PDB entry 8QP9 | electron microscopy, 4.10 A resolution (low resolution: residue-level contacts below are approximate; hydrogen-bond / salt-bridge calls are withheld) | chains 5 and A of the 16 polymer chains in the assembly

# Chain 5
Molecule: U5 snRNA
Source organism: Homo sapiens
Sequence (117 nucleotides; numbered 1 to 117; the number before each row is that of its first residue):
     1 AUACUCUGGU UUCUCUUCAG AUCGCAUAAA UCUUUCGCCU UUUACUAAAG AUUUCCGUGG
    61 AGAGGAACAA CUCUGAGUCU UAACCCAAUU UUUUGAGGCC UUGCUUUGGC AAGGCUA
Disordered / not traced: 1-2, 39-43, 79-117

# Chain A
Name: Pre-mRNA-processing-splicing factor 8
Source organism: Homo sapiens
Reference sequence: Q6P2Q9 (PRP8_HUMAN); residue numbers follow UniProt; this construct covers 1-2335
Chain sequence (2335 residues; row label = number of the first residue in the row):
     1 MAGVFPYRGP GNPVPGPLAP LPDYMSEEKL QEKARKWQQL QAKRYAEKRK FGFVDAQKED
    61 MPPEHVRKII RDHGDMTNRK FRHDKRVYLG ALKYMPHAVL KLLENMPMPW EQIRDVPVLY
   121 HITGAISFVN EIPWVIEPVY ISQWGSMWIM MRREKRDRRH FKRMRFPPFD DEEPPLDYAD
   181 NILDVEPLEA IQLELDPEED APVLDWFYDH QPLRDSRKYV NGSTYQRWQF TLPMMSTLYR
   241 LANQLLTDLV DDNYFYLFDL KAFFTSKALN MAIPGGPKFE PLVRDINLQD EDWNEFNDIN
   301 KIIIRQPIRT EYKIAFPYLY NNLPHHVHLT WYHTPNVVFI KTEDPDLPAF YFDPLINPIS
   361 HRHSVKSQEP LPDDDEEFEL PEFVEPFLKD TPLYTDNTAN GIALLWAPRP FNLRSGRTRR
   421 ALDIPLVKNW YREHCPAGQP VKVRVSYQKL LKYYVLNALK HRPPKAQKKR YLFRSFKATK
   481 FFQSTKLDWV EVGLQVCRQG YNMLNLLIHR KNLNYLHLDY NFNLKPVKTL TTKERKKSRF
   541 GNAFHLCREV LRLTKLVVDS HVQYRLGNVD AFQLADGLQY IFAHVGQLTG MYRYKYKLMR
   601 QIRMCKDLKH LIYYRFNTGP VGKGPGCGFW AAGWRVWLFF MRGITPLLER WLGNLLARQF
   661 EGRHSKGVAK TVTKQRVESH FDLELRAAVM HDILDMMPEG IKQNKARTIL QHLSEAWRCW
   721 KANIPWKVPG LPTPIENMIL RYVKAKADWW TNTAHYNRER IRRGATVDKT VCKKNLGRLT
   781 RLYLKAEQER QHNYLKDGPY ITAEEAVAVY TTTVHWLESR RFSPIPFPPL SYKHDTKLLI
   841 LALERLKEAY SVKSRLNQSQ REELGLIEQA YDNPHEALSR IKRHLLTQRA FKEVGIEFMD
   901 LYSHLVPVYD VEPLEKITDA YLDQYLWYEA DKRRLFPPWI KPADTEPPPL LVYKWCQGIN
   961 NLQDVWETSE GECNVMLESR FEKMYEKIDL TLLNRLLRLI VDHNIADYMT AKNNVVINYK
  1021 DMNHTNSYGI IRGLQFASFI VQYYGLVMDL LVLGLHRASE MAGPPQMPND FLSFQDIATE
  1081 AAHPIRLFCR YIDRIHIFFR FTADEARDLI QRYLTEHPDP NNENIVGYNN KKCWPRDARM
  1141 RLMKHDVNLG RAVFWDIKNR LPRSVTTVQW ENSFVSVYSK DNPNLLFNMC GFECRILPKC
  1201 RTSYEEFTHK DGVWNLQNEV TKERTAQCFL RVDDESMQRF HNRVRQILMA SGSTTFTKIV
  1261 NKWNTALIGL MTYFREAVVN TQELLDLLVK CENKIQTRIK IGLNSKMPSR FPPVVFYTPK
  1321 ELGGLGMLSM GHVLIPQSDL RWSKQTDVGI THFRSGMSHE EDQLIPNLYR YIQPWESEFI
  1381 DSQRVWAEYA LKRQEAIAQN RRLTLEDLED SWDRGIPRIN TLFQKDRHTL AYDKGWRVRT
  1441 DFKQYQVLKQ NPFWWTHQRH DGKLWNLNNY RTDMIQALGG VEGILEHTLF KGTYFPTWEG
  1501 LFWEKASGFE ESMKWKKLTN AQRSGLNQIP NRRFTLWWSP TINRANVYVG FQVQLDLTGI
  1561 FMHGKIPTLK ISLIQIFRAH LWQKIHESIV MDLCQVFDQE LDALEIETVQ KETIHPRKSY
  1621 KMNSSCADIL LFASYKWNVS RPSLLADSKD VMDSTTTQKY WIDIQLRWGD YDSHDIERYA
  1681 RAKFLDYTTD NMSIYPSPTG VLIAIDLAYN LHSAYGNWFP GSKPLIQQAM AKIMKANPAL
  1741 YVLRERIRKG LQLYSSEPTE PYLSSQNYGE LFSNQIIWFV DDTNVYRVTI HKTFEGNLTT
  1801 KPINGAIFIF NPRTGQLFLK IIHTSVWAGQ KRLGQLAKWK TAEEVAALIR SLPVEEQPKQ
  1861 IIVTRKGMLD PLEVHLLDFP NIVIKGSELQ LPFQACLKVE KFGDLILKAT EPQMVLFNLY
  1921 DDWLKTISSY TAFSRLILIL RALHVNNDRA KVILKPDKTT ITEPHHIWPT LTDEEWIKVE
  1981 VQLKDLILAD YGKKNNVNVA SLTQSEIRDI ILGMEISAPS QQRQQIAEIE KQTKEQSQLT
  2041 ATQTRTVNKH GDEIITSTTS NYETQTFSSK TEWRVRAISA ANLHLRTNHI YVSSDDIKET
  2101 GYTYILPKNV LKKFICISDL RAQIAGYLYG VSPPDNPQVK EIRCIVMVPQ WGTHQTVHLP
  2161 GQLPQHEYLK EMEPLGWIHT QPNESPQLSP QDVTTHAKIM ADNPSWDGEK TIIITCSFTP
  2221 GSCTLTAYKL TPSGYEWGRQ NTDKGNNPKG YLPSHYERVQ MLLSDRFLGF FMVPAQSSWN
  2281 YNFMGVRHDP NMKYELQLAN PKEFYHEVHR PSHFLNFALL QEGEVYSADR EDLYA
Disordered / not traced: 1-57, 74-83, 363-368, 659-678, 1356-1362, 2017-2335
Swiss-Prot annotation at these positions:
  - region: Met1513 to Leu1526 (Important for branch point selection), Pro2301 to Ala2335 (Required for interaction with EFTUD2 and SNRNP200)
  - modified residue: Ala2 (N-acetylalanine), Ser859 (Phosphoserine), Ser1358 (Phosphoserine), Lys1425 (N6,N6-dimethyllysine), Lys1463 (N6-acetyllysine)
  - natural variant: Pro2301 (P2301T: In RP13), Phe2304 (F2304L: In RP13), His2309 (H2309P: In RP13; H2309R: In RP13), Arg2310 (R2310G: In RP13; R2310K: In RP13), Phe2314 (F2314L: In RP13), Tyr2334 (Y2334N: In RP13)
  - mutagenesis: Val1788 (V1788D: Strongly reduced interaction with RNA), Thr1789 (T1789P: Strongly reduced interaction with RNA)

# Chain 5 / chain A interface
Residue-residue contacts - 45 pairs, chain 5 then chain A:
  U11(5) - Asn221(A)
  U11(5) - Ser223(A)
  U12(5) - Gly222(A)
  U12(5) - Ser223(A)
  U12(5) - Thr224(A)
  U14(5) - Arg474(A)
  C15(5) - Arg474(A)
  U17(5) - Lys468(A)
  U17(5) - Lys469(A)
  C18(5) - Gln467(A)
  C18(5) - Lys469(A)
  A19(5) - Ala466(A)
  A19(5) - Gln467(A)
  G20(5) - Pro463(A)
  G20(5) - Pro464(A)
  G20(5) - Lys465(A)
  G20(5) - Ala466(A)
  C23(5) - Pro464(A)
  C23(5) - Lys465(A)
  G24(5) - Pro464(A)
  C25(5) - Arg409(A)
  A26(5) - Leu422(A)
  A26(5) - Asp423(A)
  A26(5) - Pro425(A)
  U27(5) - Asn457(A)
  U27(5) - His461(A)
  U27(5) - Phe639(A)
  A28(5) - Phe639(A)
  A28(5) - Phe640(A)
  A28(5) - Gly643(A)
  A29(5) - Gly643(A)
  C45(5) - Tyr596(A)
  C45(5) - Lys597(A)
  C45(5) - Met599(A)
  C45(5) - Arg600(A)
  A47(5) - Glu280(A)
  A48(5) - Phe279(A)
  A48(5) - Glu280(A)
  A48(5) - Pro281(A)
  A48(5) - Leu282(A)
  U54(5) - Pro646(A)
  C55(5) - Arg642(A)
  C55(5) - Pro646(A)
  C56(5) - Arg642(A)
  G57(5) - Pro464(A)
Interface residues without a listed pair, chain 5 (24 interface residues in all): U16, A30
Interface residues without a listed pair, chain A (36 interface residues in all): Tyr225, Ser475, Ile644, Thr645, Leu647

# In short
Chain 5 and chain A form an interface of 24 and 36 residues respectively. Curated annotation (UniProt) lists 2
mutagenesis sites on chain A.
Here chain 5 is U5 snRNA and chain A is Pre-mRNA-processing-splicing factor 8, both from Homo sapiens. Entry
8QP9 (Cryo-EM Structure of Pre-B+AMPPNP Complex (core part)) was determined by electron microscopy, deposited
together with 8QOZ, 8QP8, 8QPA, 8QPB, 8QPE and 8QPK.
